Entry 3GII (X-ray diffraction, 2.60 A resolution); this record covers chains A and D of the 3 polymer chains in the assembly.

# Chain A
Protein: DNA polymerase IV
Source organism: Sulfolobus solfataricus P2
Notes: EC 2.7.7.7
UniProt: Q97W02 (DPO42_SULSO); residue numbers follow UniProt; this construct covers 2-341
Chain sequence (341 residues; each row starts with the number of its first residue):
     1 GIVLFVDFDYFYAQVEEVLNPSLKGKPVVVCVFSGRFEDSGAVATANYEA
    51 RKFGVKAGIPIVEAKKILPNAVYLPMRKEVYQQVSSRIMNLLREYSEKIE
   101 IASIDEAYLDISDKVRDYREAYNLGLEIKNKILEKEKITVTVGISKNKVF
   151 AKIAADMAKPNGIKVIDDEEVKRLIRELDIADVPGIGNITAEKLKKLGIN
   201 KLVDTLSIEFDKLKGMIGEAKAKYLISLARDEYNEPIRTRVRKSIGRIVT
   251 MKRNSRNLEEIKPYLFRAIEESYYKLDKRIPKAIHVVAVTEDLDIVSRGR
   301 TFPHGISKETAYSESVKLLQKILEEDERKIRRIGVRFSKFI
Sequence notes: expression tag (1)
Metal / ion sites: Ca2+ site 1: Asp-7, Asp-105, Glu-106 (together with 2'-deoxyguanosine-5'-triphosphate); Ca2+ site 2: Asp-7, Phe-8, Asp-105 (together with 2'-deoxyguanosine-5'-triphosphate); Na+ near Glu-169 (its only coordinating residue here); Ca2+ site 3: Ala-181, Val-183, Ile-186 (shared with DG813(D) of chain D)
Small-molecule neighbours: 2'-deoxyguanosine-5'-triphosphate (DGT): Asp-7, Phe-8, Asp-9, Tyr-10, Phe-11, Tyr-12, Val-32, Val-43, Ala-44, Thr-45, Tyr-48, Arg-51, Ala-57, Gly-58, Met-76, Ile-104, Asp-105, Lys-159
Swiss-Prot annotation at these positions:
  - active site: Glu-106
  - binding site (Mg(2+)): Asp-7, Asp-105
  - site: Tyr-12 (Substrate discrimination)
  - mutagenesis: Asp-105 to Glu-106 (Loss of function)
Reported in the primary citation:
  - binding site for the 19-nt DNA strand: Arg-332

# Chain D
Molecule: 13-nt DNA strand
Sequence (13 nucleotides; each row starts with the number of its first residue):
   802 GTTGGATGGTAGX
Unresolved in the structure: 814
Modified positions: 2DA (2',3'-dideoxyadenosine-5'-monophosphate) at position 814
Metal / ion sites: Ca2+: DG813 (shared with Ala-181(A), Val-183(A), Ile-186(A) of chain A)

# How chain A and chain D interact
Contacting residue pairs (27):
  Lys-152(A) with DG813(D), hydrogen bond to the phosphate
  Val-183(A) with DG813(D), phosphate contact
  Pro-184(A) with DG813(D), phosphate contact
  Gly-185(A) with DA812(D), sugar contact; DG813(D), hydrogen bond to the phosphate
  Ile-186(A) with DA812(D), phosphate contact; DG813(D), phosphate contact
  Gly-187(A) with DA812(D), hydrogen bond to the phosphate; DG813(D), phosphate contact
  Asn-188(A) with DA812(D), phosphate contact
  Ile-189(A) with DT811(D), phosphate contact; DA812(D), hydrogen bond to the phosphate
  Thr-190(A) with DT811(D), phosphate contact; DA812(D), hydrogen bond to the phosphate
  His-285(A) with DT808(D), base contact
  Val-296(A) with DG809(D), phosphate contact
  Ser-297(A) with DT808(D), sugar contact; DG809(D), hydrogen bond to the phosphate
  Arg-298(A) with DT808(D), salt bridge to the phosphate; DG809(D), salt bridge to the phosphate
  Gly-299(A) with DA807(D), phosphate contact; DT808(D), hydrogen bond to the phosphate
  Arg-300(A) with DA807(D), phosphate contact
  Thr-301(A) with DG806(D), phosphate contact; DA807(D), hydrogen bond to the phosphate
  Lys-321(A) with DT808(D), salt bridge to the phosphate
  Lys-339(A) with DG806(D), salt bridge to the phosphate
Other interface residues (no listed pair), chain A (22 interface residues in all): Glu-106, Ala-191, Asp-294, Ile-295
Other interface residues (no listed pair), chain D (8 interface residues in all): DG810

# In short
Chain A and chain D form an interface of 22 and 8 residues respectively; the contacts include 8 hydrogen bonds
and 4 salt bridges. Among the polar pairs are Lys-152(A)/DG813(D), Gly-185(A)/DG813(D) and
Gly-187(A)/DA812(D). Ligands of chain A: 2'-deoxyguanosine-5'-triphosphate. From the paper: a binding site for
the 19-nt DNA strand at Arg-332(A).
Here chain A is DNA polymerase IV (Sulfolobus solfataricus P2) and chain D is a 13-nt DNA strand. Entry 3GII
(Dpo4 extension ternary complex with disordered A opposite an oxoG in anti conformation) was determined by
X-ray diffraction, deposited together with 3GIJ, 3GIK, 3GIL and 3GIM.
